PDB entry 6P9O | electron microscopy, 2.90 A resolution | chains 1 and 2 of the 3 polymer chains in the assembly

== Chain 1 ==
Name: VP1
From: Poliovirus type 1 (strain Mahoney)
UniProt: P03300 (POLG_POL1M); residues 1-302 here correspond to UniProt positions 580-881 (UniProt number = residue number + 579)
Sequence (302 residues; row label = number of the first residue in the row):
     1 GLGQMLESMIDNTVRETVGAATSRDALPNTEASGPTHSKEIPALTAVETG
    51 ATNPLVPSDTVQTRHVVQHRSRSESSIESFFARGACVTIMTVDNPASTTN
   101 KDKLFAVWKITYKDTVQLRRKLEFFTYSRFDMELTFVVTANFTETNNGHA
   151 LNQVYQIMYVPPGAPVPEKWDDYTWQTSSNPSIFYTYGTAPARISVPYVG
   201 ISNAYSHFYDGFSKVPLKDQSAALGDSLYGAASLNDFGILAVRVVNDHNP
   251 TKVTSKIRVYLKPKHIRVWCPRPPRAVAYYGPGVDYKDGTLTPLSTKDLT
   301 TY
Disordered / not traced: 1-63, 217-232, 281-302
Curated features (UniProtKB/Swiss-Prot):
  - region: Gly1 to Ala21 (Amphipathic alpha-helix)
  - site: Tyr302 (Cleavage)
Reported in the primary citation:
  - conformationally variable residues (loop rearrangement, order/disorder transition): Arg64 to His69, Pro216 to Asp236

== Chain 2 ==
Name: VP2
From: Poliovirus type 1 (strain Mahoney)
UniProt: P03300 (POLG_POL1M); residues 1-272 here correspond to UniProt positions 70-341 (UniProt number = residue number + 69)
Sequence (272 residues; numbered 1 to 272; the number before each row is that of its first residue):
     1 SPNIEACGYSDRVLQLTLGNSTITTQEAANSVVAYGRWPEYLRDSEANPV
    51 DQPTEPDVAACRFYTLDTVSWTKESRGWWWKLPDALRDMGLFGQNMYYHY
   101 LGRSGYTVHVQCNASKFHQGALGVFAVPEMCLAGDSNTTTMHTSYQNANP
   151 GEKGGTFTGTFTPDNNQTSPARRFCPVDYLLGNGTLLGNAFVFPHQIINL
   201 RTNNCATLVLPYVNSLSIDSMVKHNNWGIAILPLAPLNFASESSPEIPIT
   251 LTIAPMCCEFNGLRNITLPRLQ
Disordered / not traced: 1-11, 135-141, 161-173, 270-272
Cystine bridges: Cys61-Cys258
Curated features (UniProtKB/Swiss-Prot):
  - site: Gln272 (Cleavage)
Reported in the primary citation:
  - conformationally variable residues (loop rearrangement): Arg43 to Glu55, Gly262 to Gln272

== Interface between chain 1 and chain 2 ==
Residue-residue contacts - 46 pairs, chain 1 then chain 2:
  Thr126(1) - Glu129(2)
  Tyr127(1) - Glu129(2)  hydrogen bond
  Tyr127(1) - Val213(2)  hydrophobic
  Tyr127(1) - Asn214(2)
  Tyr127(1) - Ser215(2)
  Ser202(1) - Leu216(2)
  Asn203(1) - Ser215(2)  hydrogen bond (backbone-backbone)
  Asn203(1) - Leu216(2)
  Ala204(1) - Ser215(2)
  Phe208(1) - Glu129(2)
  Tyr209(1) - Glu129(2)
  Tyr209(1) - Cys131(2)  hydrogen bond (backbone-side chain)
  Tyr209(1) - His224(2)
  Asp210(1) - Lys81(2)  salt bridge
  Asp210(1) - Glu129(2)  hydrogen bond (backbone-side chain)
  Asp210(1) - Met130(2)
  Asp210(1) - Cys131(2)  hydrogen bond (backbone-side chain)
  Asp210(1) - His224(2)  hydrogen bond (backbone-side chain)
  Asp210(1) - Asn225(2)  hydrogen bond (backbone-backbone)
  Gly211(1) - Lys223(2)
  Gly211(1) - His224(2)
  Phe212(1) - His142(2)
  Phe212(1) - Ser144(2)
  Phe212(1) - Tyr145(2)  hydrophobic
  Phe212(1) - Ala148(2)  hydrophobic
  Phe212(1) - Lys223(2)  hydrogen bond (backbone-backbone)
  Ser213(1) - Lys223(2)
  Val215(1) - Tyr145(2)  hydrophobic
  Pro216(1) - Tyr145(2)
  Cys270(1) - Tyr35(2)
  Cys270(1) - Val213(2)  hydrophobic
  Pro271(1) - Phe193(2)
  Arg272(1) - Pro128(2)  hydrogen bond (side chain-backbone)
  Arg272(1) - Glu129(2)  hydrogen bond (side chain-backbone)
  Arg272(1) - Asn183(2)
  Arg272(1) - Val192(2)
  Arg272(1) - Phe193(2)
  Pro273(1) - Thr185(2)
  Pro273(1) - Asn189(2)
  Pro273(1) - Val192(2)
  Pro273(1) - Phe193(2)
  Arg275(1) - Asn183(2)  hydrogen bond (side chain-backbone)
  Arg275(1) - Gly184(2)
  Arg275(1) - Thr185(2)  hydrogen bond
  Ala276(1) - Gly184(2)
  Tyr279(1) - Asn183(2)  hydrogen bond (side chain-backbone)
Other interface residues (no listed pair), chain 1 (22 interface residues in all): Ser206, Pro274
Other interface residues (no listed pair), chain 2 (28 interface residues in all): Val127, Thr143, Ala190, Asp219, Val222

== Summary ==
22 residues of chain 1 face 28 of chain 2 across their interface, with 13 hydrogen bonds and 1 salt bridge.
Polar pairs include Asp210(1)-Lys81(2), Tyr127(1)-Glu129(2) and Tyr209(1)-Cys131(2). The paper reports
conformational variability at Arg64(1), Pro216(1) and Arg43(2) among others.
Here chain 1 is VP1 and chain 2 is VP2, both from Poliovirus type 1 (strain Mahoney). Entry 6P9O (Poliovirus
135S-like expanded particle in complex with a monoclonal antibody directed against the N-terminal extension of
...) was determined by electron microscopy, deposited together with 6Q0B, 6PSZ and 6P9W.
